Entry 8Y9E (electron microscopy, 2.95 A resolution); this record covers chains B and C of the 4 polymer chains in the assembly.

# Chain B (and C)
Molecule: Versatile Aromatic Prenyltransferase auraA
Notes: chain C of this document is another copy of the same molecule, construct and numbering; everything in this record applies to it too
Amino-acid sequence (434 residues; each row starts with the number of its first residue):
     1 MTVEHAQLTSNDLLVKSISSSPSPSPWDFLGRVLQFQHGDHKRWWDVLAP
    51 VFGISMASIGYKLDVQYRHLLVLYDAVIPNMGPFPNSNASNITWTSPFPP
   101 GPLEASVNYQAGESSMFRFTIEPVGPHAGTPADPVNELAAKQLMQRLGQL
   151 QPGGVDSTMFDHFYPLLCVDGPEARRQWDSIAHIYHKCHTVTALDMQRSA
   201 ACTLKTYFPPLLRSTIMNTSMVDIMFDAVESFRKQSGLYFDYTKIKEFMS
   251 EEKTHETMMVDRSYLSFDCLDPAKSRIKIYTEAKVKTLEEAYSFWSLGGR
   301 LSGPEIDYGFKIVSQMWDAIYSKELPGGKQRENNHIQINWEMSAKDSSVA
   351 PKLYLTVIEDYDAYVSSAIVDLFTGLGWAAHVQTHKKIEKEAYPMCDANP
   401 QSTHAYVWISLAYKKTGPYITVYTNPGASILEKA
Disordered / not traced: 1-22, 433-434

# Interface between chain B and chain C
Contacting residue pairs (29; chain B residue first):
  H127(B) with Q145(C); R146(C); Q149(C), hydrogen bond
  A132(B) with Q145(C)
  D133(B) with Q145(C)
  L138(B) with L138(C), hydrophobic; K141(C); Q142(C); Q145(C)
  K141(B) with L138(C)
  Q142(B) with L138(C); Q142(C)
  Q145(B) with A132(C); D133(C); L138(C)
  R146(B) with H127(C)
  Q149(B) with H127(C), hydrogen bond
  S157(B) with R175(C), hydrogen bond
  D161(B) with P172(C); R175(C), salt bridge; R176(C), hydrogen bond (backbone-side chain)
  Y164(B) with P172(C), hydrophobic
  P165(B) with R176(C)
  P172(B) with D161(C); Y164(C), hydrophobic
  R175(B) with S157(C), hydrogen bond; D161(C), salt bridge
  R176(B) with D161(C), hydrogen bond (side chain-backbone); P165(C)
Interface residues without a listed pair, chain B (19 interface residues in all): G148, F160, D170
Interface residues without a listed pair, chain C (19 interface residues in all): G148, F160, D170

# Overview
Chain B and chain C each contribute 19 residues to their interface; the contacts include 6 hydrogen bonds and
2 salt bridges. Polar pairs include D161(B)-R175(C), H127(B)-Q149(C) and S157(B)-R175(C).
Chain B and chain C are both Versatile Aromatic Prenyltransferase auraA; the structure, Versatile Aromatic
Prenyltransferase auraA for Imidazole-Containing Diketopiperazines, was determined by electron microscopy,
deposited together with 8Y9D, 8Y9G and 9JHX.
